PDB entry 6X1Z | X-ray diffraction, 1.90 A resolution | chains A and B

# Chain A (and B)
Name: Nuclease SbcCD subunit D
From: Thermotoga maritima
Notes: chain B of this document is another copy of the same molecule, construct and numbering; everything in this record applies to it too
UniProtKB: Q9X1X0 (Q9X1X0_THEMA); numbering as in UniProt (aligned over 2-324)
Chain sequence (336 residues; row label = number of the first residue in the row; numbers below 1 keep their minus sign (Met-11 is residue -11)):
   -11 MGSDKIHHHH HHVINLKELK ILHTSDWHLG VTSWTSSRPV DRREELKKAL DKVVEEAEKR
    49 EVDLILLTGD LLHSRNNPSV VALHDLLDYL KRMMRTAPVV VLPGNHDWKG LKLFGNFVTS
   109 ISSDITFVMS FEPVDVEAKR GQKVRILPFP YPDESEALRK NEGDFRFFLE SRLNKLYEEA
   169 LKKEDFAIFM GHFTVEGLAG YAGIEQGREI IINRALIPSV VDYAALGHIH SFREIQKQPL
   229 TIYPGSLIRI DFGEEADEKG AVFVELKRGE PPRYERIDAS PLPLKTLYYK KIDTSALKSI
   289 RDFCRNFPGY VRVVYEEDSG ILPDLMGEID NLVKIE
Unresolved in the structure: -11 to -5 (chain B: -11 to -2)
Differences from the reference sequence: initiating methionine (-11); expression tag (-10 to 1)
Metal / ion sites: Mg2+ near Asp58 (its only coordinating residue here)
Residues lining bound ligands: UL1 ((5Z)-5-[(3,4-dimethoxyphenyl)methylidene]-2-sulfanylidene-1,3-thiazolidin-4-one): Gly57, Asp58, Leu59, Leu60, Pro66, Leu71, Leu74, Val89, Leu90, Pro91, Gly92, Asn93, His94, Trp96, Leu99, Phe102, Phe115
Curated features (UniProtKB/Swiss-Prot):
  - active site: His94 (Proton donor)
  - binding site (Mn(2+)): Asp14, His16, Asp58, His180, His216, His218

# Interface between chain A and chain B
Contacting residue pairs (29; chain A residue first):
  Val68(A) - Lys97(B)
  Val68(A) - Leu101(B)
  His72(A) - Leu101(B)
  Leu75(A) - Leu101(B)
  Leu75(A) - Phe105(B)
  Leu78(A) - Phe105(B)  hydrophobic
  Lys79(A) - Asn104(B)  hydrogen bond
  Lys79(A) - Phe105(B)
  Lys79(A) - Ser108(B)
  Met82(A) - Phe105(B)  hydrophobic
  Met82(A) - Ile109(B)  hydrophobic
  Lys97(A) - Val68(B)
  Leu101(A) - Val68(B)
  Leu101(A) - Leu71(B)  hydrophobic
  Leu101(A) - His72(B)
  Leu101(A) - Leu75(B)
  Phe102(A) - Phe102(B)  hydrophobic
  Phe102(A) - Phe105(B)  hydrophobic
  Asn104(A) - Lys79(B)  hydrogen bond
  Phe105(A) - Leu75(B)
  Phe105(A) - Lys79(B)
  Phe105(A) - Phe102(B)  hydrophobic
  Phe105(A) - Val106(B)  hydrophobic
  Val106(A) - Ile109(B)  hydrophobic
  Ser108(A) - Lys79(B)
  Ile109(A) - Met82(B)  hydrophobic
  Ile109(A) - Ile109(B)  hydrophobic
  Ile109(A) - Ser110(B)
  Ser110(A) - Ile109(B)
Also at the interface, not in a pair above, chain A (19 interface residues in all): Leu71, Trp96, Gly98, Ile113
Also at the interface, not in a pair above, chain B (18 interface residues in all): Leu78, Trp96, Gly98

# Summary
19 residues of chain A and 18 residues of chain B are in contact, with 2 hydrogen bonds. The hydrogen-bonded
pair is Lys79(A)-Asn104(B). Ligands of chain A: compound UL1. From UniProt: active-site residue His94(A) and 6
Mn2+-binding residues on chain A.
Chain A and chain B are both Nuclease SbcCD subunit D (Thermotoga maritima); the structure, Mre11 dimer in
complex with small molecule modulator PFMJ, was determined by X-ray diffraction, deposited together with 6X1Y.
